Entry 6RQH (electron microscopy, 3.70 A resolution); this record covers chains A and F of the 20 polymer chains in the assembly.

[Chain A]
Protein: DNA-directed RNA polymerase I subunit RPA190
Source organism: Saccharomyces cerevisiae
Notes: EC 2.7.7.6
UniProtKB: P10964 (RPA1_YEAST); residue numbers follow UniProt; this construct covers 1-1664
Sequence (1664 residues; row label = number of the first residue in the row):
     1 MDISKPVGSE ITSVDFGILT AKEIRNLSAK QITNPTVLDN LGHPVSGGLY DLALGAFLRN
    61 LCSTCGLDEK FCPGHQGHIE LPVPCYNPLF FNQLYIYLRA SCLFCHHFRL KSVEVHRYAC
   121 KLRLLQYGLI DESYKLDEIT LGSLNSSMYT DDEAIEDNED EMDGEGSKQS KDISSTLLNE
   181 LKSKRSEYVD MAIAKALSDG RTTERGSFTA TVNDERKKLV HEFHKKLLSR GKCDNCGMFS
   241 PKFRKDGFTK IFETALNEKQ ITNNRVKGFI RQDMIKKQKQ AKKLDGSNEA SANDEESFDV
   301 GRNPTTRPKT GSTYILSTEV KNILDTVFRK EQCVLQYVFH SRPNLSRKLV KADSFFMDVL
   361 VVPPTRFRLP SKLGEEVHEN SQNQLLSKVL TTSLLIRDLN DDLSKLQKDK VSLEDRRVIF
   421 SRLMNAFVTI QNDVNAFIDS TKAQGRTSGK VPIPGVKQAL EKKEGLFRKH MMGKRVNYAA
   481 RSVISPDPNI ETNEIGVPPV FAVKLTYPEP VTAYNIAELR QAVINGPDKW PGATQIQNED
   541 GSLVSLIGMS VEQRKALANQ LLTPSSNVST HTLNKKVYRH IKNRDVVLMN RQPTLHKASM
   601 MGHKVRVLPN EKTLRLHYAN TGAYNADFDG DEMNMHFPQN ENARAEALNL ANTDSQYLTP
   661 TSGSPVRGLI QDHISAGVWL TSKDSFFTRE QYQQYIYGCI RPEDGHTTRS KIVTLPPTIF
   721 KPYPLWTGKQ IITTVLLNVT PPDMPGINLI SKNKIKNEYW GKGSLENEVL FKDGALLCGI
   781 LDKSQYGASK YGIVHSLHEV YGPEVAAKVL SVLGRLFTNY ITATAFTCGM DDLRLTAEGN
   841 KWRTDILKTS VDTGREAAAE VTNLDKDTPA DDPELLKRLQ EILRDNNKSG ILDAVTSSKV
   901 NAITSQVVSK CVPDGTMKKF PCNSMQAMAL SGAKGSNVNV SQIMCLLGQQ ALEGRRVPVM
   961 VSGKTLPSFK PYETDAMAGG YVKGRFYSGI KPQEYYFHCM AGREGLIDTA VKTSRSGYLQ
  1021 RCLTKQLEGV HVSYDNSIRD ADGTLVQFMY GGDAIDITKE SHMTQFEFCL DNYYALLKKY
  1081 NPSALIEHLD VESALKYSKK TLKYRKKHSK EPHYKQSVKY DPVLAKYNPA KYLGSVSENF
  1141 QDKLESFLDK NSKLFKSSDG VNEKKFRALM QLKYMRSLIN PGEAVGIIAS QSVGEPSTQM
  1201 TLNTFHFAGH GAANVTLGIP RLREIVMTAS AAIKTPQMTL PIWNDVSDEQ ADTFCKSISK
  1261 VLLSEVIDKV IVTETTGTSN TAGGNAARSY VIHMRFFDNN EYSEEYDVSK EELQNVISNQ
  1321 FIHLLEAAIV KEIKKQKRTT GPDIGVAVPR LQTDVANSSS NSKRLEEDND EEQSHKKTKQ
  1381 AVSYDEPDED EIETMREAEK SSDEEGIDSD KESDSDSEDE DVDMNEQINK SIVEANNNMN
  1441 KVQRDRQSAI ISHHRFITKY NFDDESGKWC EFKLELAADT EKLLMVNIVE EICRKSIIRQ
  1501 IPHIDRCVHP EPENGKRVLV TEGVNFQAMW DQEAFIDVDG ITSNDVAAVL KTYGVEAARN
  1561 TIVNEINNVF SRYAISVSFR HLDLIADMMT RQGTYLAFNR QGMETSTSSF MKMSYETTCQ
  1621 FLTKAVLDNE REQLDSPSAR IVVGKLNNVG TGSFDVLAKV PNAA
Not modelled in the structure: 1-2, 23, 142-171, 271-308, 407-416, 445-449, 1154-1159, 1206-1213, 1278-1286, 1397-1432, 1664
Disulfide bonds: Cys-105/Cys-233
Curated features (UniProtKB/Swiss-Prot):
  - region: Pro-992 to Glu-1004 (Bridging helix)
  - binding site (Zn(2+)): Cys-62, Cys-65, Cys-72, His-75, Cys-102, Cys-105, Cys-233, Cys-236
  - binding site (Mg(2+)): Asp-627, Asp-629, Asp-631
  - modified residue (Phosphoserine): Ser-889, Ser-1636

[Chain F]
Protein: DNA-directed RNA polymerases I, II, and III subunit RPABC2
Source organism: Saccharomyces cerevisiae
UniProtKB: P20435 (RPAB2_YEAST); numbering as in UniProt (aligned over 1-155)
Sequence (155 residues; each row starts with the number of its first residue):
     1 MSDYEEAFND GNENFEDFDV EHFSDEETYE EKPQFKDGET TDANGKTIVT GGNGPEDFQQ
    61 HEQIRRKTLK EKAIPKDQRA TTPYMTKYER ARILGTRALQ ISMNAPVFVD LEGETDPLRI
   121 AMKELAEKKI PLVIRRYLPD GSFEDWSVEE LIVDL
Not modelled in the structure: 1-54, 155
Curated features (UniProtKB/Swiss-Prot):
  - region: Leu-111 to Leu-132 (Leucine-zipper)
  - modified residue: Ser-24 (Phosphoserine)

[Chain A / chain F interface]
Residue-residue contacts - 76 pairs, chain A then chain F:
  Ile-3(A) / Leu-99(F)  hydrophobic
  Glu-509(A) / Pro-117(F)
  Pro-510(A) / Ser-102(F)
  Thr-512(A) / Ile-101(F)
  Thr-512(A) / Asn-104(F)
  Tyr-514(A) / Ile-101(F)  hydrogen bond (side chain-backbone)
  Tyr-514(A) / Ser-102(F)
  Tyr-514(A) / Thr-115(F)
  Tyr-514(A) / Ile-120(F)  hydrophobic
  Glu-518(A) / Thr-115(F)  hydrogen bond
  Asn-574(A) / Ser-102(F)  hydrogen bond (side chain-backbone)
  Asn-574(A) / Met-103(F)
  Asn-574(A) / Asn-104(F)
  Arg-584(A) / Asp-116(F)  salt bridge
  Glu-641(A) / Gly-95(F)
  Glu-641(A) / Leu-99(F)
  Glu-641(A) / Leu-118(F)
  Asn-642(A) / Gly-95(F)
  Asn-642(A) / Thr-96(F)  hydrogen bond (side chain-backbone)
  Asn-642(A) / Leu-99(F)
  Arg-644(A) / Asp-116(F)  salt bridge
  Arg-644(A) / Leu-118(F)
  Ala-645(A) / Ala-91(F)
  Ala-645(A) / Gly-95(F)
  Ala-645(A) / Leu-118(F)  hydrophobic
  Leu-648(A) / Leu-118(F)  hydrophobic
  Asn-649(A) / Lys-87(F)
  Asn-649(A) / Arg-90(F)
  Asn-649(A) / Ala-91(F)
  Asn-649(A) / Leu-94(F)
  Leu-650(A) / Lys-87(F)
  Leu-650(A) / Ala-91(F)  hydrophobic
  Ser-1033(A) / Pro-139(F)
  Tyr-1034(A) / Thr-81(F)
  Tyr-1034(A) / Arg-136(F)
  Tyr-1034(A) / Tyr-137(F)
  Tyr-1034(A) / Leu-138(F)  hydrophobic
  Arg-1039(A) / Pro-139(F)
  Leu-1085(A) / Tyr-84(F)
  Leu-1085(A) / Ile-152(F)  hydrophobic
  His-1088(A) / Ile-152(F)
  Asn-1128(A) / Ala-80(F)
  Ala-1130(A) / Thr-82(F)
  Ala-1130(A) / Pro-83(F)
  Arg-1176(A) / Tyr-84(F)
  Arg-1176(A) / Asp-154(F)
  Asn-1180(A) / Thr-86(F)
  Asn-1180(A) / Lys-87(F)
  Asn-1180(A) / Tyr-88(F)
  Pro-1181(A) / Thr-86(F)
  Glu-1183(A) / Tyr-88(F)  hydrogen bond
  Leu-1646(A) / Arg-92(F)
  Gly-1650(A) / Tyr-88(F)
  Thr-1651(A) / Tyr-88(F)
  Thr-1651(A) / Arg-92(F)  hydrogen bond (backbone-side chain)
  Phe-1654(A) / Tyr-88(F)
  Phe-1654(A) / Glu-89(F)
  Phe-1654(A) / Arg-92(F)  hydrogen bond (backbone-side chain)
  Phe-1654(A) / Ile-134(F)  hydrophobic
  Phe-1654(A) / Arg-135(F)
  Phe-1654(A) / Tyr-137(F)  hydrophobic
  Asp-1655(A) / Val-133(F)
  Asp-1655(A) / Ile-134(F)
  Asp-1655(A) / Arg-135(F)  hydrogen bond (backbone-backbone)
  Asp-1655(A) / Tyr-137(F)  hydrogen bond
  Val-1656(A) / Arg-92(F)
  Val-1656(A) / Leu-132(F)  hydrophobic
  Val-1656(A) / Val-133(F)
  Val-1656(A) / Ile-134(F)  hydrophobic
  Leu-1657(A) / Leu-132(F)
  Leu-1657(A) / Val-133(F)  hydrogen bond (backbone-backbone)
  Leu-1657(A) / Arg-135(F)
  Ala-1658(A) / Pro-131(F)
  Ala-1658(A) / Leu-132(F)  hydrophobic
  Lys-1659(A) / Pro-131(F)  hydrogen bond (backbone-backbone)
  Lys-1659(A) / Val-133(F)
Also at the interface, not in a pair above, chain A (43 interface residues in all): Val-511, Asn-515, Thr-572, Glu-646, Asp-1035, Lys-1131, Gly-1652, Ser-1653
Also at the interface, not in a pair above, chain F (39 interface residues in all): Ala-98, Glu-114, Val-153

[Summary]
43 residues of chain A face 39 of chain F across their interface, with 11 hydrogen bonds and 2 salt bridges.
Polar pairs include Arg-584(A)/Asp-116(F), Arg-644(A)/Asp-116(F) and Tyr-514(A)/Ile-101(F). Curated annotation
(UniProt) lists 8 Zn2+-binding residues and 3 Mg2+-binding residues on chain A.
Chain A is DNA-directed RNA polymerase I subunit RPA190 and chain F is DNA-directed RNA polymerases I, II, and
III subunit RPABC2, both from Saccharomyces cerevisiae; the structure, RNA Polymerase I Closed Conformation 1
(CC1), was determined by electron microscopy (same publication as 6RQL, 6RQT, 6RRD, 6RUI, 6RUO and 6RWE).
